PDB entry 8H2B | X-ray diffraction, 2.10 A resolution | chains A and D of the 4 polymer chains in the assembly

== Chain A (and D) ==
Name: Alcohol dehydrogenase
Source organism: Zobellia galactanivorans
Notes: chain D of this document is another copy of the same molecule, construct and numbering; everything in this record applies to it too
UniProt: G0L712 (G0L712_ZOBGA); residues 1-372 here = UniProt positions 1-372
Sequence (373 residues; each row starts with the number of its first residue; numbering starts at 0):
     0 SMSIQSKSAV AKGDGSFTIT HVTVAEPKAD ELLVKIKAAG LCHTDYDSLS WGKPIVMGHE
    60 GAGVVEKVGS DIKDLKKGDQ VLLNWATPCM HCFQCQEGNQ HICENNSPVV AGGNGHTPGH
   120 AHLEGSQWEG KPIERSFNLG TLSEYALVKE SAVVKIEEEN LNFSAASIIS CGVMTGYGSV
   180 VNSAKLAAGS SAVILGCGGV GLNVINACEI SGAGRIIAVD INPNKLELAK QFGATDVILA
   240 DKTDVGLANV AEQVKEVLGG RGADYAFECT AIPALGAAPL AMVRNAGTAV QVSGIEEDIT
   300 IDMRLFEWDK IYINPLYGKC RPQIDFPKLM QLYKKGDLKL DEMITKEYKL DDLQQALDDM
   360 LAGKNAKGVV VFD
Disordered / not traced: 0, 112-114, 372 (chain D: 0-1, 372)
Differences from the reference sequence: expression tag (0)
Ion coordination: Zn2+ site 1: Cys41, His58, Cys170; Zn2+ site 2: Cys88, Cys91, Cys94, Cys102; Na+: Glu208, Ile209 (shared with Glu208(D), Ile209(D) of chain D)
Ligand contacts: NAD (nicotinamide-adenine-dinucleotide): Cys41, His42, Thr43, Asp46, Trp84, Cys170, Thr174, Gly195, Cys196, Gly197, Gly198, Val199, Gly200, Val218, Asp219, Ile220, Asn221, Lys224, Ala239, Leu246, Cys268, Thr269, Ala270, Ile271, Leu274, Val291, Ser292, Pro314, Leu315, Tyr316
Reported in the primary citation:
  - self-association interface (contacts with another copy of this molecule); pairs are residue here / residue on that copy: Ile298-Ile300 (backbone contact), Tyr311-Tyr311 (backbone contact)
  - binding site for NAD: Thr43, Gly198, Val199, Asp219, Ile220, Leu246, Thr269, Ile271, Leu274, Val291, Pro314, Tyr316
  - Zn2+ coordination: Cys41, His58, Cys88, Cys91, Cys94, Cys102, Cys170
  - conformationally variable residues (domain motion, order/disorder transition): His42, Gly111 to His115, Ala270

== How chain A and chain D interact ==
Contacting residue pairs - 31 pairs, chain A then chain D:
  Tyr176(A) with Ala187(D); Gly188(D)
  Val180(A) with Ala187(D), hydrophobic
  Ala187(A) with Tyr176(D); Val180(D), hydrophobic; Ser210(D)
  Gly188(A) with Tyr176(D); Lys327(D)
  Glu208(A) with Lys334(D), salt bridge; Asp336(D)
  Ile209(A) with Ile209(D); Ser210(D); Gly211(D), hydrogen bond (backbone-backbone)
  Ser210(A) with Ile209(D); Ser210(D)
  Gly211(A) with Ile209(D), hydrogen bond (backbone-backbone); Leu331(D)
  Ala212(A) with Lys334(D), hydrogen bond (backbone-side chain)
  Gly213(A) with Gln330(D), hydrogen bond (backbone-side chain); Lys334(D)
  Arg214(A) with Gln330(D)
  Thr234(A) with Lys334(D)
  Lys327(A) with Gly188(D)
  Gln330(A) with Gly213(D), hydrogen bond (side chain-backbone); Arg214(D)
  Leu331(A) with Gly188(D); Gly211(D); Gly213(D)
  Lys334(A) with Glu208(D), salt bridge; Ala212(D), hydrogen bond (side chain-backbone); Gly213(D)
Other interface residues (no listed pair), chain D (18 interface residues in all): Ile215, Thr234

== Summary ==
Chain A and chain D form an interface of 16 and 18 residues respectively; the contacts include 6 hydrogen
bonds and 2 salt bridges. Among the polar pairs are Glu208(A)-Lys334(D), Ala212(A)-Lys334(D) and
Gly213(A)-Gln330(D). The paper reports a binding site for NAD at Thr43(A), Gly198(A) and Val199(A) among
others; Zn2+ coordination by Cys41(A), His58(A) and Cys88(A) among others.
Chain A and chain D are both Alcohol dehydrogenase (Zobellia galactanivorans); the structure, Crystal
structure of alcohol dehydrogenase from Zobellia galactanivorans, was determined by X-ray diffraction together
with 8H2A from the same study.
